Entry 4RTJ (X-ray diffraction, 1.99 A resolution); this record covers chains A and G of the 3 polymer chains in the assembly.

[Chain A]
Protein: DNA adenine methylase
Source organism: Escherichia coli
Reference sequence: H0Q7C9 (H0Q7C9_ECOLI); residues 1-278 here = UniProt positions 1-278
Amino-acid sequence (298 residues; each row starts with the number of its first residue; numbers below 1 keep their minus sign (Met-19 is residue -19)):
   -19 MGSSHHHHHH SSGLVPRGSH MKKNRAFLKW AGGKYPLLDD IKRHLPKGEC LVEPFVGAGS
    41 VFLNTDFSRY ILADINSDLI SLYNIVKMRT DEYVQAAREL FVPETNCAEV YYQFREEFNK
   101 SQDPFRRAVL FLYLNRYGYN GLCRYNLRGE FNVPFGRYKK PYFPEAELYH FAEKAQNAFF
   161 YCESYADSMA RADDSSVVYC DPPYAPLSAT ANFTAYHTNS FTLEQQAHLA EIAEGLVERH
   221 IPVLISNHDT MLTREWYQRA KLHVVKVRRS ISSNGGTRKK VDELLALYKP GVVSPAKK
Not modelled in the structure: -19 to 2, 189-197, 250-257, 271-278
Construct notes: expression tag (-19 to 0)
Small-molecule neighbours: sinefungin (SFG): Trp10, Ala11, Gly12, Gly13, Lys14, Pro34, Phe35, Val36, Gly37, Ala38, Gly39, Ser40, Asp54, Ile55, Asn56, Glu163, Ser164, Tyr165, Asp181, Pro183, Phe201, Gln205
Reported in the primary citation:
  - binding site for the 12-nt DNA strand (chain G): Tyr119, Asn120, Leu122, Arg124, Pro134
  - binding site for the 12-nt DNA strand: Lys9, Tyr138, Arg249

[Chain G]
Molecule: 12-nt DNA strand
Sequence (12 nucleotides; each row starts with the number of its first residue):
     1 TCTAGATCTA GA

[How chain A and chain G interact]
Pairs across the interface - 14 pairs, chain A then chain G:
  Tyr92(A) with DG11(G), phosphate contact; DA12(G), base contact
  Arg95(A) with DG11(G), salt bridge to the phosphate; DA12(G), base contact
  Arg124(A) with DA10(G), hydrogen bond to the base; DG11(G), hydrogen bond to the base
  Asn126(A) with DT9(G), phosphate contact; DA10(G), hydrogen bond to the phosphate
  Leu127(A) with DC8(G), phosphate contact; DT9(G), hydrogen bond to the phosphate
  Asn132(A) with DA10(G), hydrogen bond to the phosphate; DG11(G), phosphate contact
  Pro134(A) with DG11(G), base contact
  Thr198(A) with DC8(G), phosphate contact
Other interface residues (no listed pair), chain A (10 interface residues in all): Arg128, Val133

[In short]
10 residues of chain A and 5 residues of chain G are in contact; the contacts include 5 hydrogen bonds and 1
salt bridge. Polar pairs include Arg124(A)-DA10(G), Arg124(A)-DG11(G) and Asn126(A)-DA10(G). The paper reports
a binding site for the 12-nt DNA strand (chain G) at Tyr119(A), Asn120(A) and Leu122(A) among others; a
binding site for the 12-nt DNA strand at Lys9(A), Tyr138(A) and Arg249(A).
Chain A is DNA adenine methylase (Escherichia coli) and chain G is a 12-nt DNA strand; the structure, A
non-cognate complex of Escherichia coli DNA Adenine Methyltransferase (DAM) with DNA and Sinefungin, was
determined by X-ray diffraction, deposited together with 4RTK, 4RTL, 4RTM, 4RTN, 4RTO, 4RTP and 3 further
entries.
